PDB entry 4U9H | X-ray diffraction, 0.89 A resolution | chains S and L

Chain S:
Name: Periplasmic [NiFe] hydrogenase small subunit
Source organism: Desulfovibrio vulgaris
Notes: EC 1.12.2.1
UniProt: P21853 (PHNS_DESVM); residues 3-267 here correspond to UniProt positions 53-317 (UniProt number = residue number + 50)
Chain sequence (265 residues; each row starts with the number of its first residue):
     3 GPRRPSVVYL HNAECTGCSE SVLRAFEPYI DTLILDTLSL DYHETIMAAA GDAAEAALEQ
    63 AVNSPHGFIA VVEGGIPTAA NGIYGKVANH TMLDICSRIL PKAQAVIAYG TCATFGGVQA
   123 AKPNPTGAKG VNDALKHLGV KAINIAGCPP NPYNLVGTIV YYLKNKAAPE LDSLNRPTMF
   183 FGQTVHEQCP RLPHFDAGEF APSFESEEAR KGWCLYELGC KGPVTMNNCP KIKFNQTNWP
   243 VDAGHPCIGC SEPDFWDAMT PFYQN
Ion coordination: 4Fe-4S cluster Fe site 1: Cys17, Cys20, Cys114, Cys150; 4Fe-4S cluster Fe site 2: His188, Cys191, Cys216, Cys222; 3Fe-4S cluster Fe: Cys231, Cys249, Cys252
Small-molecule neighbours:
  - 3Fe-4S cluster (F3S): Val187, Thr227, Asn229, Cys231, Phe236, Trp241, Pro242, Cys249, Ile250, Gly251, Cys252, Ser253
  - 4Fe-4S cluster (SF4), molecule 1: Glu16, Cys17, Thr18, Gly19, Cys20, Glu75, Gly112, Thr113, Cys114, Val120, Gly149, Cys150, Pro151
  - 4Fe-4S cluster (SF4), molecule 2: Val187, His188, Cys191, Arg193, Leu194, Phe197, Cys216, Leu217, Tyr218, Cys222, Gly224, Pro225, Val243

Chain L:
Name: Periplasmic [NiFe] hydrogenase large subunit
Source organism: Desulfovibrio vulgaris
Notes: EC 1.12.2.1
UniProt: P21852 (PHNL_DESVM); numbering as in UniProt (aligned over 20-552)
Chain sequence (533 residues; row label = number of the first residue in the row):
    20 SYSGPIVVDP VTRIEGHLRI EVEVENGKVK NAYSSSTLFR GLEIILKGRD PRDAQHFTQR
    80 TCGVCTYTHA LASTRCVDNA VGVHIPKNAT YIRNLVLGAQ YLHDHIVHFY HLHALDFVDV
   140 TAALKADPAK AAKVASSISP RKTTAADLKA VQDKLKTFVE SGQLGPFTNA YFLGGHPAYY
   200 LDPETNLIAT AHYLEALRLQ VKAARAMAVF GAKNPHTQFT VVGGVTCYDA LTPQRIAEFE
   260 ALWKETKAFV DEVYIPDLLV VAAAYKDWTQ YGGTDNFITF GEFPKDEYDL NSRFFKPGVV
   320 FKRDFKNIKP FDKMQIEEHV RHSWYEGAEA RHPWKGQTQP KYTDLHGDDR YSWMKAPRYM
   380 GEPMETGPLA QVLIAYSQGH PKVKAVTDAV LAKLGVGPEA LFSTLGRTAA RGIETAVIAE
   440 YVGVMLQEYK DNIAKGDNVI CAPWEMPKQA EGVGFVNAPR GGLSHWIRIE DGKIGNFQLV
   500 VPSTWTLGPR CDKNKLSPVE ASLIGTPVAD AKRPVEILRT VHSFDPCIAC GVH
Ion coordination: Mg2+: Glu62, Leu498; Ni ion: Cys81, Cys84, Cys546, Cys549
Small-molecule neighbours: NWN (hydrido[hydridonickel(2+)]bis(hydrocyanato-1kappaC)(hydroxymethyl)iron): Cys81, Cys84, Thr87, His88, Ala477, Pro478, Arg479, Leu482, Val500, Pro501, Ser502, Cys546, Cys549
Swiss-Prot annotation at these positions:
  - binding site (Mg(2+)): Glu62, Leu498, His552
  - binding site (Ni(2+)): Cys81, Cys84, Cys546, Cys549
  - binding site (Fe cation): Cys84, Cys549

Chain S / chain L interface:
Pairs across the interface - 168 pairs, chain S then chain L:
  Arg5(S) with Gln182(L)
  Arg6(S) with Phe177(L); Ser180(L), hydrogen bond; Gln182(L), hydrogen bond (backbone-side chain)
  His13(S) with His36(L), hydrogen bond (backbone-side chain)
  Asn14(S) with His36(L), hydrogen bond (backbone-side chain); Leu57(L)
  Ala15(S) with Leu57(L), hydrophobic
  Glu16(S) with His36(L), salt bridge; Ala548(L)
  Cys17(S) with Glu34(L); Arg59(L); Arg79(L); Thr80(L); Cys81(L); Gly82(L), hydrogen bond (backbone-backbone); His235(L), hydrogen bond
  Thr18(S) with Glu34(L), hydrogen bond; Val83(L)
  Gly19(S) with Gly82(L); Pro234(L)
  Glu22(S) with Gly82(L); Val83(L); His122(L); Pro234(L)
  Ser23(S) with Pro234(L)
  Leu25(S) with Gln219(L), hydrogen bond (backbone-side chain); Val220(L)
  Arg26(S) with His122(L), hydrogen bond; Gln219(L), hydrogen bond; Ala223(L); Asn233(L), hydrogen bond
  Phe28(S) with Arg224(L)
  Tyr31(S) with Arg217(L)
  Ile32(S) with Leu216(L), hydrophobic
  Asp33(S) with Arg217(L), salt bridge
  Thr34(S) with Arg217(L), hydrogen bond
  Ile36(S) with Phe177(L)
  Leu37(S) with Phe177(L), hydrophobic
  Asp38(S) with Lys173(L), salt bridge
  Ser41(S) with Gln182(L)
  Leu42(S) with Gly184(L); Pro185(L)
  Asp43(S) with Gly184(L)
  Tyr44(S) with Pro29(L)
  Glu46(S) with Thr31(L); Arg32(L), hydrogen bond (backbone-backbone); His36(L), salt bridge
  Thr47(S) with Arg32(L); Leu131(L)
  Ile48(S) with Arg32(L)
  Met49(S) with Thr31(L); Arg32(L), hydrogen bond (backbone-side chain); Pro185(L)
  Ala50(S) with Arg32(L), hydrogen bond (backbone-side chain); Leu134(L), hydrophobic; Pro185(L), hydrogen bond (backbone-backbone); Ala189(L), hydrophobic
  Ala51(S) with Thr31(L), hydrogen bond (backbone-side chain); Thr187(L); Asn188(L)
  Ala52(S) with Val27(L), hydrophobic; Pro29(L); Thr31(L); Tyr190(L), hydrogen bond (backbone-side chain)
  Gly53(S) with Val27(L); Asp28(L); Pro29(L), hydrogen bond (backbone-backbone)
  Asp54(S) with Lys531(L)
  Ala55(S) with Asn188(L), hydrogen bond (backbone-side chain)
  Ala58(S) with Asn188(L)
  Ala59(S) with Thr187(L); Asn188(L)
  Gln62(S) with Thr187(L)
  Ile85(S) with Tyr361(L), hydrophobic
  Tyr86(S) with Thr56(L); Leu57(L); Phe58(L), hydrogen bond (backbone-backbone); Trp372(L), hydrophobic
  Gly87(S) with Thr56(L); Leu57(L)
  Lys88(S) with Thr56(L), hydrogen bond (backbone-side chain); Tyr361(L), hydrogen bond; Asp363(L), salt bridge
  Val89(S) with Asp28(L); His36(L)
  Ala90(S) with Asp28(L), hydrogen bond (backbone-side chain)
  Asn91(S) with Asp28(L); Arg38(L); Leu364(L)
  Met94(S) with His36(L)
  Val120(S) with Leu61(L), hydrophobic; Ile64(L)
  Gln121(S) with Arg59(L); Ile64(L)
  Ala123(S) with Ile64(L); Arg68(L)
  Lys124(S) with Ile64(L); Arg68(L), hydrogen bond (backbone-side chain)
  Pro125(S) with Ile63(L), hydrophobic; Ile64(L)
  Pro127(S) with Arg59(L); Ile64(L)
  Thr128(S) with Phe58(L); Arg59(L)
  Cys150(S) with Arg79(L), hydrogen bond (backbone-side chain); Lys232(L); His235(L)
  Pro151(S) with Pro234(L); His235(L)
  Phe206(S) with Val240(L), hydrophobic; Thr245(L); Tyr247(L), hydrogen bond (backbone-side chain); Cys460(L), hydrogen bond (backbone-side chain)
  Glu207(S) with Tyr247(L); Cys460(L), hydrogen bond (backbone-side chain); Pro462(L)
  Ser208(S) with Tyr247(L)
  Ala211(S) with Tyr247(L)
  Arg212(S) with Tyr247(L); Leu250(L); Asn457(L), hydrogen bond (side chain-backbone)
  Phe236(S) with Lys232(L)
  Asn237(S) with Arg224(L), hydrogen bond (backbone-side chain); Ala227(L); Lys232(L); Asn233(L), hydrogen bond (side chain-backbone)
  Gln238(S) with Arg224(L), hydrogen bond
  Thr239(S) with Arg224(L); Ala227(L); Arg254(L), hydrogen bond; Glu257(L), hydrogen bond
  Asn240(S) with Ala227(L), hydrogen bond (side chain-backbone); Val228(L), hydrogen bond (side chain-backbone); Ala231(L); Arg254(L), hydrogen bond
  Trp241(S) with Ala231(L), hydrogen bond (backbone-backbone)
  Pro242(S) with Ala231(L), hydrophobic; Lys232(L); Gln237(L)
  Ala245(S) with Ala231(L), hydrophobic; Thr245(L), hydrogen bond (backbone-side chain); Cys246(L), hydrogen bond (backbone-backbone)
  Gly246(S) with Thr245(L)
  His247(S) with His75(L); Gln237(L); Thr239(L); Val240(L); Thr245(L)
  Pro248(S) with Gln237(L), hydrogen bond (backbone-side chain)
  Cys249(S) with Gln237(L)
  Ile250(S) with Gln237(L)
  Trp258(S) with Arg68(L), hydrogen bond (backbone-side chain); His75(L); Phe76(L), hydrophobic; Arg79(L)
  Asp259(S) with Arg68(L), salt bridge
  Thr262(S) with Asp72(L)
  Pro263(S) with Asp69(L); Asp72(L)
  Phe264(S) with Asp72(L), hydrogen bond (backbone-side chain); His75(L); Phe76(L), hydrophobic
  Tyr265(S) with Arg71(L); Gln74(L), hydrogen bond; His75(L), hydrogen bond; Thr239(L); Val240(L)
Also at the interface, not in a pair above, chain S (85 interface residues in all): Ala27, Ala56, Glu57, Pro79, Asp244, Gln266
Also at the interface, not in a pair above, chain L (82 interface residues in all): Ile33, Gly35, Gly60, His130, Phe186, Leu213, Phe229, Asp248, Pro359, Val458, Leu537

Summary:
85 residues of chain S and 82 residues of chain L are in contact; the contacts include 46 hydrogen bonds and 6
salt bridges. Polar pairs include Glu16(S)-His36(L), Asp33(S)-Arg217(L) and Asp38(S)-Lys173(L). Chain S binds
4Fe-4S cluster and 3Fe-4S cluster. Ligands of chain L: compound NWN.
Here chain S is Periplasmic [NiFe] hydrogenase small subunit and chain L is Periplasmic [NiFe] hydrogenase
large subunit, both from Desulfovibrio vulgaris. Entry 4U9H (Ultra High Resolution Structure Of The Ni-R State
Of [Nife]Hydrogenase From Desulufovibrio Vulgaris Miyazaki F) was determined by X-ray diffraction, deposited
together with 4U9I.
